PDB entry 9JPU | electron microscopy, 3.25 A resolution | chains C and F of the 9 polymer chains in the assembly

[Chain C]
Name: V(D)J recombination-activating protein 1
Organism: Mus musculus
Notes: EC 3.1.-.-, 2.3.2.27
Reference sequence: P15919 (RAG1_MOUSE); numbering as in UniProt (aligned over 1-1040)
Sequence (1040 residues; row label = number of the first residue in the row):
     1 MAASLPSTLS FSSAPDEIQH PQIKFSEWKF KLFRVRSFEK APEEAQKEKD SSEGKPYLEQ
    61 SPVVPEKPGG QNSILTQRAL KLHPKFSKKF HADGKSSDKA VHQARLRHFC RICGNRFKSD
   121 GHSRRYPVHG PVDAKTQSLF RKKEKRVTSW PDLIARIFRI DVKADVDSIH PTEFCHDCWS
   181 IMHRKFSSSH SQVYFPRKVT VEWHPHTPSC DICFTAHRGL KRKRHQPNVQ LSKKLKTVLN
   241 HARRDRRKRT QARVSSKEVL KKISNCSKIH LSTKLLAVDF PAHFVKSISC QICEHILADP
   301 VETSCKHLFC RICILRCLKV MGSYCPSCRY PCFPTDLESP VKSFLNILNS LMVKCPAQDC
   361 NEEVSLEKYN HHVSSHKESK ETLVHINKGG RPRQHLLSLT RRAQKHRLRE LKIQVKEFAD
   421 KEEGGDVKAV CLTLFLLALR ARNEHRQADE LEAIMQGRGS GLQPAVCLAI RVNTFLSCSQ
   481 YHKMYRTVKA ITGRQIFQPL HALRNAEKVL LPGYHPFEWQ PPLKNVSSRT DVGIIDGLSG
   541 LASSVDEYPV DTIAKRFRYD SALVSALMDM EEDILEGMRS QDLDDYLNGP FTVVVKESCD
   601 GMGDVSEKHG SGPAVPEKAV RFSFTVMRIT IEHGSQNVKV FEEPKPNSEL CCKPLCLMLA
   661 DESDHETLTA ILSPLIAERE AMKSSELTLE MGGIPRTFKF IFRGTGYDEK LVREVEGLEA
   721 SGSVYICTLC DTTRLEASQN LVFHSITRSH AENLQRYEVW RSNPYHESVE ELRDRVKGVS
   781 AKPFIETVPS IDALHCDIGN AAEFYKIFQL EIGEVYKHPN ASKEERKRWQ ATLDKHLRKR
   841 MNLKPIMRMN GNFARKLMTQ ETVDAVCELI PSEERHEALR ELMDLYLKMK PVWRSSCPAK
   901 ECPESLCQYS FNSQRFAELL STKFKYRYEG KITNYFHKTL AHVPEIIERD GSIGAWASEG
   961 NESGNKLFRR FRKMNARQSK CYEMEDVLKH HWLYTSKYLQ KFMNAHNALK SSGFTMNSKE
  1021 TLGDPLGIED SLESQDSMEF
Not modelled in the structure: 1-460, 1008-1040
Bound ions: Ca2+: Asp-600, Glu-962 (shared with 1 residue of chain G); Zn2+: Cys-727, Cys-730, His-937, His-942
Curated features (UniProtKB/Swiss-Prot):
  - zinc finger: Cys-290 to Arg-329 (RING-type), Leu-351 to Lys-380 (RAG1-type)
  - DNA-binding region: Gly-389 to Gln-456 (NBD)
  - binding site (Zn(2+)): Cys-266, His-270, Cys-290, Cys-293, His-295, Cys-305, His-307, Cys-310, Cys-313, Cys-325, Cys-328, Cys-355, Cys-360, His-372, His-376
  - binding site (a divalent metal cation): Asp-600, Asp-708, Glu-962
  - site: Trp-893 (Essential for DNA hairpin formation, participates in base-stacking interactions near the cleavage site)
  - cross-link: Lys-233 (Glycyl lysine isopeptide (Lys-Gly) (interchain with G-Cter in ubiquitin))

[Chain F]
Molecule: 15-nt DNA strand
Sequence (15 nucleotides; row label = number of the first residue in the row):
    16 GGCTGTATCA CTGTG
Bound ions: Ca2+: DG30 (shared with 1 residue of chain A)

[How chain C and chain F interact]
Residue-residue contacts (13; chain C residue first):
  Tyr-485(C) with DG20(F), hydrogen bond to the phosphate
  Lys-489(C) with DT19(F), phosphate contact; DG20(F), salt bridge to the phosphate
  Gln-495(C) with DT19(F), hydrogen bond to the phosphate
  Pro-499(C) with DT19(F), phosphate contact
  His-501(C) with DC18(F), sugar contact; DT19(F), salt bridge to the phosphate
  Lys-608(C) with DT27(F), phosphate contact
  His-609(C) with DC26(F), sugar contact; DT27(F), hydrogen bond to the phosphate
  Gly-610(C) with DC26(F), phosphate contact
  Gln-978(C) with DC26(F), sugar contact; DT27(F), sugar contact
Interface residues without a listed pair, chain C (13 interface residues in all): His-482, Ser-606, Ser-611, Ser-979
Interface residues without a listed pair, chain F (8 interface residues in all): DT21, DA25, DG28

[In short]
The interface between chain C and chain F involves 13 residues on one side and 8 on the other; the contacts
include 3 hydrogen bonds and 2 salt bridges. Polar pairs include Tyr-485(C)/DG20(F), Gln-495(C)/DT19(F) and
His-609(C)/DT27(F).
Here chain C is V(D)J recombination-activating protein 1 (Mus musculus) and chain F is a 15-nt DNA strand.
Entry 9JPU (CryoEM structure of mouse RAG SEC-PHD) was determined by electron microscopy (same publication as
9JPX, 9JQN, 9JTS and 9JTU).
